6WXX - chains B and A of the 3 polymer chains in the assembly; structure by X-ray diffraction, 3.00 A resolution.

[Chain B (and A)]
Protein: Card1
Organism: Treponema succinifaciens (strain ATCC 33096 / DSM 2489 / 6091)
Notes: chain A of this document is another copy of the same molecule, construct and numbering; everything in this record applies to it too
Reference sequence: F2NWD3 (F2NWD3_TRES6); numbering as in UniProt (aligned over 1-373)
Sequence (382 residues; numbered 1 to 382; the number before each row is that of its first residue):
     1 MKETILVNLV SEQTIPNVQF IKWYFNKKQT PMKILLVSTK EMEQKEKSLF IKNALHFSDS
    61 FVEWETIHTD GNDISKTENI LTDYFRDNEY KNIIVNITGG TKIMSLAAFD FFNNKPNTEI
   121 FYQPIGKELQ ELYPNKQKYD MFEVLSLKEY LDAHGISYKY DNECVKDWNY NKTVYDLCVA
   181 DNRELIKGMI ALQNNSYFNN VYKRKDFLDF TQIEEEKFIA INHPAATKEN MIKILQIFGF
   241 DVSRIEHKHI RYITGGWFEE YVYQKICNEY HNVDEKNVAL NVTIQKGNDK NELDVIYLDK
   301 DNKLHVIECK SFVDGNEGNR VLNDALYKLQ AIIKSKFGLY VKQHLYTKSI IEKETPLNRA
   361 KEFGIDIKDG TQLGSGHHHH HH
Disordered / not traced: 1, 374-382
Sequence notes: expression tag (374-382)
Bound ions: Mn2+: Asp-294, Cys-309
Reported in the primary citation:
  - conformationally variable residues (loop rearrangement, side-chain flip): Tyr-122 to Leu-129, Glu-308, Lys-336 to Val-341
  - catalytic residues: Glu-308
  - binding site for cA4: Thr-39, Glu-41, Leu-339, Tyr-340
  - Mn2+ coordination: Asp-294, Cys-309
  - catalytic residues: Glu-259, Asp-294, Lys-310 (proposed by the authors, not directly observed)
  - mutagenesis - S11A, Y122A, I125A: abolished binding to cA4
  - mutagenesis - E308A/K310A: abolished catalytic activity
  - specificity-determining residues: Thr-39, Glu-41
  - specificity-determining residues: Leu-339 (proposed by the authors, not directly observed)

[Interface between chain B and chain A]
Residue-residue contacts - 66 pairs, chain B then chain A:
  Asn-72(B) with Pro-124(A); Lys-127(A); Gln-130(A), hydrogen bond (backbone-side chain)
  Ile-74(B) with Leu-132(A), hydrophobic
  Ser-75(B) with Lys-136(A), hydrogen bond
  Ile-97(B) with Lys-102(A)
  Thr-98(B) with Lys-102(A)
  Gly-99(B) with Lys-102(A)
  Gly-100(B) with Lys-102(A), hydrogen bond (backbone-side chain)
  Thr-101(B) with Lys-102(A)
  Lys-102(B) with Ile-97(A); Thr-98(A), hydrogen bond (side chain-backbone); Gly-99(A); Gly-100(A), hydrogen bond (side chain-backbone); Thr-101(A); Lys-102(A); Ser-105(A)
  Ile-103(B) with Tyr-122(A), hydrophobic; Leu-132(A), hydrophobic
  Ser-105(B) with Lys-102(A)
  Leu-106(B) with Ile-97(A), hydrophobic; Leu-106(A), hydrophobic; Phe-109(A), hydrophobic
  Phe-109(B) with Leu-106(A), hydrophobic; Asp-110(A)
  Asp-110(B) with Phe-109(A); Asp-110(A)
  Tyr-122(B) with Thr-101(A); Ile-103(A), hydrophobic
  Pro-124(B) with Asn-72(A)
  Lys-127(B) with Asn-72(A)
  Gln-130(B) with Asn-72(A)
  Lys-286(B) with Glu-362(A), salt bridge
  Gly-287(B) with Glu-362(A)
  Asn-288(B) with Asn-358(A), hydrogen bond (backbone-side chain)
  Asp-289(B) with Asn-358(A); Arg-359(A), salt bridge
  Lys-290(B) with Arg-359(A), hydrogen bond (backbone-side chain)
  Asn-291(B) with Tyr-327(A), hydrogen bond; Arg-359(A)
  Arg-320(B) with Arg-320(A)
  Tyr-327(B) with Asn-291(A); Lys-328(A); Ala-331(A); Ile-332(A), hydrophobic
  Lys-328(B) with Tyr-327(A)
  Gln-330(B) with Ala-331(A); Ser-335(A)
  Ala-331(B) with Tyr-327(A); Phe-363(A)
  Lys-334(B) with Lys-334(A)
  Ser-335(B) with Gln-330(A); Lys-334(A); Phe-363(A)
  Lys-336(B) with Glu-362(A), salt bridge
  Asn-358(B) with Asn-288(A), hydrogen bond (side chain-backbone)
  Arg-359(B) with Asp-289(A), salt bridge; Lys-290(A), hydrogen bond (side chain-backbone); Asn-291(A)
  Glu-362(B) with Lys-286(A); Gly-287(A); Asp-289(A); Lys-336(A)
  Phe-363(B) with Ala-331(A); Ile-332(A), hydrophobic; Ser-335(A)
Other interface residues (no listed pair), chain B (41 interface residues in all): Asp-73, Leu-132, Lys-136, Asp-324, Ile-332
Other interface residues (no listed pair), chain A (40 interface residues in all): Ile-74, Ser-75, Asp-324

[Summary]
Chain B and chain A form an interface of 41 and 40 residues respectively, with 10 hydrogen bonds and 4 salt
bridges. Polar pairs include Lys-286(B)/Glu-362(A), Asp-289(B)/Arg-359(A) and Lys-336(B)/Glu-362(A). From the
paper: catalytic residues Glu-308(B), Glu-259(B) and Asp-294(B) among others; S11A, Y122A and I125A of chain B
abolish binding to cA4.
Both chains are Card1 (Treponema succinifaciens (strain ATCC 33096 / DSM 2489 / 6091)). Entry 6WXX (crystal
structure of cA4-activated Card1) was determined by X-ray diffraction (same publication as 6WXY and 6XL1).
